6NIJ - chains B and F of the 8 polymer chains in the assembly; structure by electron microscopy, 5.70 A resolution (low resolution: residue-level contacts below are approximate; hydrogen-bond / salt-bridge calls are withheld).

Chain B (and F):
Protein: AMC011 Glycoprotein 41
Organism: Human immunodeficiency virus 1
Notes: chain F of this document is another copy of the same molecule, construct and numbering; everything in this record applies to it too
Amino-acid sequence (345 residues; each row starts with the number of its first residue):
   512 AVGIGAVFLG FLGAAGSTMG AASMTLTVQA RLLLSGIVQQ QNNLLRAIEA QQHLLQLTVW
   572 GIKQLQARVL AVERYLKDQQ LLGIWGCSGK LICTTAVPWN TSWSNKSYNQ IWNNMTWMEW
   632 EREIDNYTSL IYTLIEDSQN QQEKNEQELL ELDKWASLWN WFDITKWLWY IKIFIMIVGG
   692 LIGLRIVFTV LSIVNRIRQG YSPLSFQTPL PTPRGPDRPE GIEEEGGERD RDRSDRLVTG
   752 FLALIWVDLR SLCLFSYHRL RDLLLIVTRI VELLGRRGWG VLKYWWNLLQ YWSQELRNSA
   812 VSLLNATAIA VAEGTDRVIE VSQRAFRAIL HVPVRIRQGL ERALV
Not modelled in the structure: 512-517, 559-565, 665-856 (chain F: 512-517, 558-565, 665-856)
Disulfide bonds: C598-C604

How chain B and chain F interact:
Pairs across the interface (28; chain B residue first):
  I573(B) with L566(F)
  Q577(B) with Q567(F)
  V580(B) with R579(F); V580(F)
  L581(B) with L555(F); R579(F)
  E584(B) with R579(F)
  L587(B) with V583(F); L587(F)
  K588(B) with L545(F)
  Q591(B) with L544(F); L545(F); Q590(F)
  G594(B) with G600(F)
  I595(B) with A541(F)
  E647(B) with T538(F); R542(F)
  N651(B) with T538(F); L602(F)
  K655(B) with S534(F); I603(F)
  Q658(B) with K601(F); L602(F); I603(F)
  E659(B) with I603(F)
  E662(B) with I603(F); C604(F); T605(F)
Also at the interface, not in a pair above, chain B (19 interface residues in all): V570, V583, L592
Also at the interface, not in a pair above, chain F (24 interface residues in all): L537, I548, L568, L576

Summary:
19 residues of chain B and 24 residues of chain F are in contact.
Chain B and chain F are both AMC011 Glycoprotein 41 (Human immunodeficiency virus 1); the structure, PGT145
Fab in complex with full length AMC011 HIV-1 Env, was determined by electron microscopy together with 6OLP
from the same study.
